6NKS - chains A and P of the 4 polymer chains in the assembly; structure by X-ray diffraction, 2.35 A resolution.

== Chain A ==
Name: DNA polymerase beta
Organism: Homo sapiens
Notes: EC 2.7.7.7, 4.2.99.-
UniProt: P06746 (DPOLB_HUMAN); numbering as in UniProt (aligned over 1-335)
Sequence (335 residues; numbered 1 to 335; the number before each row is that of its first residue):
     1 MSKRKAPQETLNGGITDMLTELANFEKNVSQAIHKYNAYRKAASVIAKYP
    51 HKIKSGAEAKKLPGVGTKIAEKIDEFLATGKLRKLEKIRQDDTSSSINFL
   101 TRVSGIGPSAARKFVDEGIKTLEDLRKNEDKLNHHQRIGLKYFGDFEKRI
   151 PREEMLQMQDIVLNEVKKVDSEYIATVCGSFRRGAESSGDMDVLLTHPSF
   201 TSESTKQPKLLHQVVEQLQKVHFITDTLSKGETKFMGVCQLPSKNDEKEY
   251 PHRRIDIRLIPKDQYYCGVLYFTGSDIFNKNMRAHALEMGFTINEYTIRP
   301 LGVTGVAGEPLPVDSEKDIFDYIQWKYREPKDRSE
Disordered / not traced: 1-9
Differences from the reference sequence: engineered mutation Met289 (Lys in P06746)
Ion coordination: Na+ site 1: Lys60, Leu62 (shared with 1 residue of chain D); Na+ site 2: Thr101, Val103, Ile106 (shared with DG9(P) of chain P); Mg2+: Asp190, Asp192 (together with GFH); Na+ site 3: Asp190, Asp192, Asp256 (together with GFH)
Residues lining bound ligands: GFH (2'-deoxy-5'-O-[(R)-{[(R)-[(R)-fluoro(phosphono)methyl](hydroxy)phosphoryl]oxy}(hydroxy)phosphoryl]guanosine): Arg149, Gly179, Ser180, Arg183, Ser188, Gly189, Asp190, Asp192, Tyr271, Phe272, Thr273, Gly274, Ser275, Asp276, Asn279, Arg283
Swiss-Prot annotation at these positions:
  - region: Arg183 to Asp192 (DNA-binding)
  - active site: Lys72 (Nucleophile)
  - binding site (K(+)): Lys60, Leu62, Val65, Thr101, Val103, Ile106
  - binding site (Na(+)): Lys60, Leu62, Val65, Thr101, Val103, Ile106
  - binding site (dATP): Arg149, Ser180, Arg183, Gly189, Asp190
  - binding site (dCTP): Arg149, Ser180, Arg183, Gly189, Asp190
  - binding site (dGTP): Arg149, Ser180, Arg183, Gly189, Asp190, Asp192
  - binding site (dTTP): Arg149, Ser180, Arg183, Gly189, Asp190
  - binding site (Mg(2+)): Asp190, Asp192, Asp256
  - modified residue: Lys72 (N6-acetyllysine), Arg83 (Omega-N-methylarginine), Arg152 (Omega-N-methylarginine)
  - cross-link (Glycyl lysine isopeptide (Lys-Gly)): Lys41 (interchain with G-Cter in ubiquitin), Lys61 (interchain with G-Cter in ubiquitin), Lys81 (interchain with G-Cter in ubiquitin)
  - natural variant: Leu22 (L22P: Found in a gastric cancer sample; uncertain significance), Tyr39 (Y39C: Found in a gastric cancer sample; uncertain significance), Gly118 (G118V: Decreased DNA-directed DNA polymerase activity), Arg137 (R137Q: Decreased function in base-excision repair), Arg149 (R149I: Decreased DNA-directed DNA polymerase activity), Asp160 (D160N: Found in a gastric cancer sample; uncertain significance), Cys239 (C239R: Found in a gastric cancer sample; uncertain significance), Met289 (K289M: Found in a colon cancer sample; uncertain significance; this construct carries the variant), Asn294 (N294D: Found in a gastric cancer sample; uncertain significance), Glu295 (E295K: Found in a gastric cancer sample; uncertain significance)
  - mutagenesis: Phe25 (F25W: No effect on 5'-dRP lyase activity. Decreased ssDNA binding), His34 (H34G: Decreased 5'-dRP lyase activity. Decreased ssDNA binding), Lys35 (K35A: Decreased 5'-dRP lyase activity. Decreased ssDNA binding. Loss of 5'-dRP lyase activity; when associated with A-68 and A-72. Decreased ssDNA binding; when associated with A-68 and A-72 ...), Tyr39 (Y39F: No effect on 5'-dRP lyase activity; Y39Q: Abolishes DNA polymerase and 5'-dRP lyase activity), Lys41 (K41R: Abolishes ubiquitination; when associated with R-61 and R-81), Lys60 (K60A: Decreased 5'-dRP lyase activity. Decreased ssDNA binding), Lys61 (K61R: Abolishes ubiquitination; when associated with R-41 and R-81), Lys68 (K68A: No effect on 5'-dRP lyase activity. Decreased ssDNA binding. Loss of 5'-dRP lyase activity; when associated with A-35 and A-72. Decreased ssDNA binding; when associated with A-35 and A-72 ...), Glu71 (E71Q: No effect on 5'-dRP lyase activity. No effect on structure shown by circular dichroism. No effect on ssDNA binding), Lys72 (K72A: Severely reduced 5'-dRP lyase activity. Does not affect ssDNA binding. Loss of 5'-dRP lyase activity; when associated with A-35 and A-68. Decreased ssDNA binding ...), Glu75 (E75A: Slightly decreased 5'-dRP lyase activity. Decreased ssDNA binding. No effect on structure shown by circular dichroism), Lys81 (K81R: Abolishes ubiquitination; when associated with R-41 and R-61), 5 further mutagenesis entries in UniProt

== Chain P ==
Molecule: 10-nt DNA strand
Sequence (10 nucleotides; each row starts with the number of its first residue):
     1 GCTGATGCGC
Modified / non-standard residues: DOC (2',3'-dideoxycytidine-5'-monophosphate) at position 10
Ion coordination: Na+: DG9 (shared with Thr101(A), Val103(A), Ile106(A) of chain A)

== Interface between chain A and chain P ==
Contacting residue pairs - 15 pairs, chain A then chain P:
  Val103(A) - DG9(P)  phosphate contact
  Ser104(A) - DG9(P)  phosphate contact
  Gly105(A) - DC8(P)  phosphate contact
  Gly105(A) - DG9(P)  hydrogen bond to the phosphate
  Ile106(A) - DG9(P)  phosphate contact
  Gly107(A) - DC8(P)  hydrogen bond to the phosphate
  Gly107(A) - DG9(P)  phosphate contact
  Pro108(A) - DC8(P)  phosphate contact
  Ser109(A) - DG7(P)  phosphate contact
  Ser109(A) - DC8(P)  hydrogen bond to the phosphate
  Ala110(A) - DC8(P)  hydrogen bond to the phosphate
  His135(A) - DG9(P)  sugar contact
  Arg254(A) - DOC_10(P)  salt bridge to the phosphate
  Asp256(A) - DOC_10(P)  sugar contact
  Tyr271(A) - DOC_10(P)  base contact
Also at the interface, not in a pair above, chain A (14 interface residues in all): Asp190, Met236

== Summary ==
14 residues of chain A face 4 of chain P across their interface, with 4 hydrogen bonds and 1 salt bridge.
Polar pairs include Gly105(A)-DG9(P), Gly107(A)-DC8(P) and Ser109(A)-DC8(P). Bound to chain A: compound GFH.
Chain A is DNA polymerase beta (Homo sapiens) and chain P is a 10-nt DNA strand; the structure, Ternary
complex crystal structure of K289M variant of DNA polymerase Beta with beta-gamma CHF analog of ..., was
determined by X-ray diffraction together with 6NKR, 6NKT, 6NKU, 6NKV, 6NKW, 6NKX and 3 further entries from
the same study.
